PDB entry 7KDV | electron microscopy, 4.59 A resolution (low resolution: residue-level contacts below are approximate; hydrogen-bond / salt-bridge calls are withheld) | chains A and B of the 12 polymer chains in the assembly

# Chain A
Molecule: Beta-galactosidase
Source organism: Mus musculus
Notes: EC 3.2.1.23
UniProt: P23780 (BGAL_MOUSE); residue numbers follow UniProt; this construct covers 28-647
Sequence (630 residues; each row starts with the number of its first residue):
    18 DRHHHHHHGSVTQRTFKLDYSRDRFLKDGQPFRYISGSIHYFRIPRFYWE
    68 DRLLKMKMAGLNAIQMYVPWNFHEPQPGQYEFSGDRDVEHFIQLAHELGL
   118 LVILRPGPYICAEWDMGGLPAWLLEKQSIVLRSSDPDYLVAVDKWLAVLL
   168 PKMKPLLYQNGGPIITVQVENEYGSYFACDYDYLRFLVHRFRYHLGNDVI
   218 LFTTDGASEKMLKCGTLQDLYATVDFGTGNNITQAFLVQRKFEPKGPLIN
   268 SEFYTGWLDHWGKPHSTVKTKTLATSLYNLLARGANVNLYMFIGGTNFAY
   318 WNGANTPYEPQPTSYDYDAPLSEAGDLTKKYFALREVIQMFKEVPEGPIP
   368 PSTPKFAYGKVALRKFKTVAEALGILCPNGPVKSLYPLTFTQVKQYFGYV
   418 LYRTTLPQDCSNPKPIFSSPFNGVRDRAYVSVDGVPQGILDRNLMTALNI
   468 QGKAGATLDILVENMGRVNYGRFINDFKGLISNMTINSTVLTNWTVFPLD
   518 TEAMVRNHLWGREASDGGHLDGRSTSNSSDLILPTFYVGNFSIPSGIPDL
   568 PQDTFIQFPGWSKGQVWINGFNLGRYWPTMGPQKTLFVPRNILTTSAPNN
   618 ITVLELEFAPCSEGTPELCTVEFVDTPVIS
Unresolved in the structure: 18-28, 528-546
Disulfides: C196-C231, C628-C636
Covalently attached groups: N-acetylglucosamine (NAG) linked to N248, N500, N504, N510, N557, N617
Differences from the reference sequence: expression tag (18-27); engineered mutation Q468 (Arg in P23780), D517 (Asn in P23780), G534 (Glu in P23780)
UniProt features mapped onto this chain:
  - active site: E189 (Proton donor), E269 (Nucleophile)
  - binding site (substrate): Y84, E130, N188, Y334
  - glycosylation (N-linked (GlcNAc...) asparagine): N248, N500, N504, N510, N544, N557, N617

# Chain B
Molecule: Lysosomal protective protein
Source organism: Mus musculus
Notes: EC 3.4.16.5
UniProt: P16675 (PPGB_MOUSE); residues 24-474 here = UniProt positions 24-474
Sequence (461 residues; row label = number of the first residue in the row):
    14 DRHHHHHHGSAPDQDEIDALPGLAKQPSFRQYSGYLRASDSKHFHYWFVE
    64 SQNDPKNSPVVLWLNGGPGCSSLDGLLTEHGPFLIQPDGVTLEYNPYAWN
   114 LIANVLYIESPAGVGFSYSDDKMYVTNDTEVAENNYEALKDFFRLFPEYK
   164 DNKLFLTGESYAGIYIPTLAVLVMQDPSMNLQGLAVGNGLASYEQNDNSL
   214 VYFAYYHGLLGNRLWTSLQTHCCAQNKCNFYDNKDPECVNNLLEVSRIVG
   264 KSGLNIYNLYAPCAGGVPGRHRYEDTLVVQDFGNIFTRLPLKRRFPEALM
   314 RSGDKVRLDPPCTNTTAPSNYLNNPYVRKALHIPESLPRWDMCNFLVNLQ
   364 YRRLYQSMNSQYLKLLSSQKYQILLYNGDVDMACNFMGDEWFVDSLNQKM
   414 EVQRRPWLVDYGESGEQVAGFVKECSHITFLTIKGAGHMVPTDKPRAAFT
   464 MFSRFLNKEPY
Unresolved in the structure: 14-22
Disulfides: C83-C356, C235-C251, C236-C241, C276-C325
Covalently attached groups: N-acetylglucosamine (NAG) linked to N140, N327
Differences from the reference sequence: expression tag (14-23); engineered mutation A32 (Cys in P16675)
UniProt features mapped onto this chain:
  - active site: S173, D394, H451
  - glycosylation (N-linked (GlcNAc...) asparagine): N140 (high mannose), N327 (high mannose)

# Chain A / chain B interface
Residue-residue contacts (24; chain A residue first):
  Y198(A) with D31(B); A32(B); Q39(B)
  D199(A) with E29(B); R43(B)
  R202(A) with P40(B); S41(B); F42(B)
  H206(A) with S41(B)
  T233(A) with A37(B); K38(B)
  L234(A) with K38(B); Q39(B); P40(B)
  Q235(A) with K38(B); Q39(B); P40(B); S41(B); Y107(B)
  D236(A) with S41(B)
  L237(A) with K38(B)
  K258(A) with A37(B)
  F259(A) with A37(B)
  E260(A) with K38(B)
Interface residues without a listed pair, chain A (13 interface residues in all): L229

# In short
Chain A and chain B form an interface of 13 and 11 residues respectively. Curated annotation (UniProt) lists
active-site residues E189(A) and E269(A) and 4 substrate-binding residues on chain A; 3 active-site residues
on chain B.
Chain A is Beta-galactosidase and chain B is Lysosomal protective protein, both from Mus musculus; the
structure, Murine core lysosomal multienzyme complex (LMC) composed of acid beta-galactosidase (GLB1) and
protective protein cathepsin A ..., was determined by electron microscopy.
